4QVV - chains E and F of the 28 polymer chains in the assembly; structure by X-ray diffraction, 2.80 A resolution.

Chain E:
Protein: Proteasome subunit alpha type-6
Source organism: Saccharomyces cerevisiae
Notes: EC 3.4.25.1
UniProt: P40302 (PSA6_YEAST); residues 0-233 here correspond to UniProt positions 1-234 (UniProt number = residue number + 1)
Chain sequence (234 residues; row label = number of the first residue in the row; numbering starts at 0):
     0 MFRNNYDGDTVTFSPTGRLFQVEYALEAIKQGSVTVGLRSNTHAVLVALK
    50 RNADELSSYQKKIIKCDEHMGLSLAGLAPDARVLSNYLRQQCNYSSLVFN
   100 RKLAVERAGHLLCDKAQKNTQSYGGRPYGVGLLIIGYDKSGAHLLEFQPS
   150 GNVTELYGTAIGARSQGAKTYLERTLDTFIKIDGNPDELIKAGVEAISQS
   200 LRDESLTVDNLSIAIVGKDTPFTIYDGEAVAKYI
Unresolved in the structure: 0-2
Swiss-Prot annotation at these positions:
  - modified residue: Ser13 (Phosphoserine)
  - cross-link: Lys190 (Glycyl lysine isopeptide (Lys-Gly) (interchain with G-Cter in ubiquitin))

Chain F:
Protein: Probable proteasome subunit alpha type-7
Source organism: Saccharomyces cerevisiae
Notes: EC 3.4.25.1
UniProt: P21242 (PSA7_YEAST); residues -3 to 284 here correspond to UniProt positions 1-288 (UniProt number = residue number + 4)
Chain sequence (288 residues; numbered -3 to 284; the number before each row is that of its first residue; numbers below 1 keep their minus sign (Met-3 is residue -3)):
    -3 MTSIGTGYDLSNSVFSPDGRNFQVEYAVKAVENGTTSIGIKCNDGVVFAV
    47 EKLITSKLLVPQKNVKIQVVDRHIGCVYSGLIPDGRHLVNRGREEAASFK
    97 KLYKTPIPIPAFADRLGQYVQAHTLYNSVRPFGVSTIFGGVDKNGAHLYM
   147 LEPSGSYWGYKGAATGKGRQSAKAELEKLVDHHPEGLSAREAVKQAAKII
   197 YLAHEDNKEKDFELEISWCSLSETNGLHKFVKGDLLQEAIDFAQKEINGD
   247 DDEDEDDSDNVMSSDDENAPVATNANATTDQEGDIHLE
Unresolved in the structure: -3 to 1, 245-284
Swiss-Prot annotation at these positions:
  - modified residue: Thr-2 (N-acetylthreonine)

Chain E / chain F interface:
Pairs across the interface (64; chain E residue first):
  Asn4(E) - Leu6(F)
  Tyr5(E) - Asp5(F)  hydrogen bond
  Tyr5(E) - Leu6(F)  hydrophobic
  Thr9(E) - Arg126(F)
  Val10(E) - Gln19(F)
  Val10(E) - Asn123(F)
  Val10(E) - Ser124(F)
  Val10(E) - Val125(F)
  Val10(E) - Arg126(F)
  Thr11(E) - Leu6(F)
  Thr11(E) - Gln19(F)
  Phe12(E) - Gln19(F)
  Phe12(E) - Tyr22(F)  hydrophobic
  Phe12(E) - Ala23(F)  hydrophobic
  Phe12(E) - Arg126(F)
  Phe12(E) - Pro127(F)
  Phe12(E) - Gly129(F)
  Ser13(E) - Tyr22(F)
  Pro14(E) - Tyr22(F)  hydrophobic
  Pro14(E) - Lys25(F)
  Thr15(E) - Lys25(F)
  Gly16(E) - Tyr22(F)
  Gly16(E) - Lys25(F)
  Gly16(E) - Ala26(F)
  Leu18(E) - Leu77(F)  hydrophobic
  Leu18(E) - Arg126(F)
  His109(E) - Arg82(F)
  Cys112(E) - Arg82(F)
  Asp113(E) - Arg82(F)  salt bridge
  Asp113(E) - Asn86(F)
  Gln116(E) - Pro79(F)
  Gln116(E) - Asp80(F)
  Gln116(E) - His83(F)  hydrogen bond
  Gln116(E) - Arg126(F)
  Thr119(E) - Arg126(F)  hydrogen bond (backbone-side chain)
  Gln120(E) - His119(F)
  Gln120(E) - Val125(F)
  Gln120(E) - Arg126(F)  hydrogen bond (backbone-backbone)
  Gln120(E) - Phe128(F)
  Ser121(E) - Ser124(F)
  Tyr122(E) - Ser124(F)  hydrogen bond (backbone-backbone)
  Ser149(E) - Pro79(F)
  Gly150(E) - Pro79(F)
  Asn151(E) - Ile78(F)
  Asn151(E) - Pro79(F)
  Thr153(E) - Leu55(F)
  Thr153(E) - Asn60(F)
  Glu154(E) - Val56(F)
  Glu154(E) - Lys59(F)
  Glu154(E) - Asn60(F)  hydrogen bond (backbone-side chain)
  Leu155(E) - Leu54(F)
  Leu155(E) - Leu55(F)  hydrophobic
  Leu155(E) - Val56(F)
  Tyr156(E) - Leu54(F)  hydrogen bond (backbone-backbone)
  Tyr156(E) - Leu55(F)
  Tyr156(E) - Val56(F)
  Tyr156(E) - Pro57(F)
  Gly157(E) - Leu54(F)
  Lys168(E) - Leu54(F)
  Leu171(E) - Leu54(F)
  Glu172(E) - Ser52(F)  hydrogen bond
  Glu172(E) - Lys53(F)  hydrogen bond (side chain-backbone)
  Glu172(E) - Leu54(F)
  Leu175(E) - Lys53(F)
Other interface residues (no listed pair), chain E (34 interface residues in all): Arg38, Val152, Phe178

Overview:
34 residues of chain E face 30 of chain F across their interface; the contacts include 9 hydrogen bonds and 1
salt bridge. Polar contacts include Asp113(E)-Arg82(F), Tyr5(E)-Asp5(F) and Gln116(E)-His83(F).
Here chain E is Proteasome subunit alpha type-6 and chain F is Probable proteasome subunit alpha type-7, both
from Saccharomyces cerevisiae. Entry 4QVV (yCP beta5-A49V mutant in complex with bortezomib) was determined by
X-ray diffraction (same publication as 4QUX, 4QUY, 4QV0, 4QV1, 4QV3, 4QV4 and 42 further entries).
